7XB2 - chains 2 and 3 of the 3 polymer chains in the assembly; structure by electron microscopy, 2.81 A resolution.

Chain 2:
Name: Genome polyprotein
Source organism: Coxsackievirus B5
Notes: EC 3.4.22.29, 3.6.1.15, 3.4.22.28, 2.7.7.48
Reference sequence: A0A6M4MJ36 (A0A6M4MJ36_9ENTO); residues 12-259 here correspond to UniProt positions 81-328 (UniProt number = residue number + 69)
Amino-acid sequence (248 residues; each row starts with the number of its first residue):
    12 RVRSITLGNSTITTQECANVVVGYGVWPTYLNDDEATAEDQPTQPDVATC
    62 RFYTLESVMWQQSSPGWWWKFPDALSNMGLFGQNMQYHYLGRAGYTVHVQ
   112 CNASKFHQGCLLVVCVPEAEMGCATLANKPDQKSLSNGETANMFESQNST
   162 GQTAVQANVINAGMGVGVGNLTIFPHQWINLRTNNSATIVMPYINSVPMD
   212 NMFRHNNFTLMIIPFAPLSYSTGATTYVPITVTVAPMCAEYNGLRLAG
From the paper describing this entry:
  - conformationally variable residues: Arg12 to Val31, Leu42 to Pro53, Tyr252 to Gly259

Chain 3:
Name: Genome polyprotein
Source organism: Coxsackievirus B5
Notes: EC 3.4.22.29, 3.6.1.15, 3.4.22.28, 2.7.7.48
Reference sequence: A0A6M4MJ36 (A0A6M4MJ36_9ENTO); residues 1-238 here correspond to UniProt positions 331-568 (UniProt number = residue number + 330)
Amino-acid sequence (238 residues; numbered 1 to 238; the number before each row is that of its first residue):
     1 GLPTMLTPGSNQFLTSDDFQSPSAMPQFDVTPEMDIPGQVNNLMEIAEVD
    51 SVVPVNNTEGKVLSIESYQIPVQSNSTNGSQVFGFPLMPGASSVLNRTLL
   101 GEILNYYTHWSGSIKLTFMFCGSAMATGKFLLAYSPPGAGAPTTRKEAML
   151 GTHVIWDVGLQSSCVLCIPWISQTHYRYVVVDEYTAGGYITCWYQTNIVV
   201 PADTQSDCKILCFVSACNDFSVRMLKDTPFIKQDNFYQ
Unresolved in the structure: 178-184

How chain 2 and chain 3 interact:
Pairs across the interface (67; chain 2 residue first):
  Tyr35(2) - Gly38(3)
  Val37(2) - Pro37(3)  hydrophobic
  Gln73(2) - Gln205(3)  hydrogen bond
  Gln73(2) - Ser206(3)
  Lys116(2) - Ser123(3)
  Lys116(2) - Ala124(3)
  Lys116(2) - Met125(3)
  Phe117(2) - Met125(3)  hydrophobic
  Phe117(2) - Ala202(3)  hydrophobic
  His118(2) - Ser123(3)
  Gln119(2) - Cys121(3)
  Gln119(2) - Gly122(3)
  Gln119(2) - Ser123(3)
  Gln119(2) - Asp207(3)
  Gln119(2) - Cys208(3)
  Gly120(2) - Cys121(3)
  Cys121(2) - Met119(3)  hydrophobic
  Cys121(2) - Cys121(3)  hydrophobic
  Cys121(2) - Leu211(3)  hydrophobic
  Ile171(2) - Leu63(3)
  Ile171(2) - Ser64(3)
  Ile171(2) - Ile65(3)
  Val179(2) - Ile65(3)  hydrophobic
  Val179(2) - Tyr68(3)  hydrophobic
  Gly180(2) - Ser51(3)  hydrogen bond (backbone-side chain)
  Gly180(2) - Val52(3)  hydrogen bond (backbone-backbone)
  Gly180(2) - Tyr68(3)  hydrogen bond (backbone-side chain)
  Asn181(2) - Ser51(3)  hydrogen bond
  Asn181(2) - Arg97(3)  hydrogen bond (side chain-backbone)
  Asn181(2) - Thr98(3)
  Asn181(2) - Leu99(3)
  Thr183(2) - Val49(3)
  Thr183(2) - Asp50(3)  hydrogen bond (side chain-backbone)
  Thr183(2) - Ser51(3)
  Ile184(2) - Ile46(3)  hydrophobic
  Ile184(2) - Val49(3)  hydrophobic
  Ile184(2) - Leu99(3)  hydrophobic
  Trp189(2) - Val52(3)  hydrophobic
  Trp189(2) - Phe213(3)  hydrophobic
  Asn191(2) - Met119(3)  hydrogen bond
  Asn191(2) - Phe120(3)  hydrogen bond (side chain-backbone)
  Asn191(2) - Cys121(3)
  Arg193(2) - Phe120(3)
  Arg193(2) - Gly122(3)
  Arg193(2) - Ser123(3)  hydrogen bond (side chain-backbone)
  Arg193(2) - Ala124(3)
  Arg193(2) - Ala126(3)
  Arg193(2) - Val158(3)  hydrogen bond (side chain-backbone)
  Arg193(2) - Ser162(3)
  Thr194(2) - Ser162(3)  hydrogen bond
  Ile205(2) - Pro37(3)  hydrophobic
  Asn206(2) - Met34(3)
  Asn206(2) - Ile36(3)
  Pro209(2) - Met34(3)
  Phe226(2) - Val52(3)  hydrophobic
  Phe226(2) - Gln69(3)  hydrogen bond (backbone-side chain)
  Phe226(2) - Leu211(3)  hydrophobic
  Ala227(2) - Cys121(3)  hydrophobic
  Pro228(2) - Gln69(3)
  Pro228(2) - Lys209(3)
  Ser230(2) - Thr204(3)  hydrogen bond
  Ser230(2) - Ser206(3)
  Tyr231(2) - Thr204(3)  hydrogen bond (backbone-side chain)
  Tyr231(2) - Gln205(3)
  Ser232(2) - Ala202(3)
  Ser232(2) - Asp203(3)
  Thr233(2) - Asp203(3)  hydrogen bond (backbone-backbone)
Also at the interface, not in a pair above, chain 2 (38 interface residues in all): Asn169, Val170, Gly178, Pro203, Tyr204, Ser207, Val208, Ile224, Pro225
Also at the interface, not in a pair above, chain 3 (38 interface residues in all): Pro201

Overview:
The chain 2/chain 3 interface involves 38 residues from each chain; the contacts include 16 hydrogen bonds.
Among the polar pairs are Gln73(2)-Gln205(3), Gly180(2)-Ser51(3) and Gly180(2)-Tyr68(3). The paper reports
conformational variability at Arg12(2), Leu42(2) and Tyr252(2).
Chain 2 is Genome polyprotein and chain 3 is Genome polyprotein, both from Coxsackievirus B5; the structure,
CVB5-intermediate altered particle containing VP1/VP2/VP3 and RNA genome, was determined by electron
microscopy, deposited together with 7WL3.
